PDB entry 4CFW | X-ray diffraction, 2.45 A resolution | chains C and D

# Chain C
Protein: Cyclin-dependent kinase 2
Source organism: Homo sapiens
Notes: EC 2.7.11.22, 2.7.11.23
Reference sequence: P24941 (CDK2_HUMAN); residues 1-298 here = UniProt positions 1-298
Amino-acid sequence (303 residues; numbered -4 to 298; the number before each row is that of its first residue; numbers below 1 keep their minus sign (Gly-4 is residue -4)):
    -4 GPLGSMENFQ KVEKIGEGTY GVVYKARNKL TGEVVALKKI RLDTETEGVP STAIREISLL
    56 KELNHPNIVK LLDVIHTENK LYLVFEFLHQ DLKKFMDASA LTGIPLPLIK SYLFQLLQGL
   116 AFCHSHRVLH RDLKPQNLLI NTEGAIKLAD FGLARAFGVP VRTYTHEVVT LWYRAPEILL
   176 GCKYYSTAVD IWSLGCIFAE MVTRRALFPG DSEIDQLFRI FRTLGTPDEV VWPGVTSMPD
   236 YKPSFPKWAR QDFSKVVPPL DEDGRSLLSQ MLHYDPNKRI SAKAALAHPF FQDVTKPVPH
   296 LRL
Not modelled in the structure: -4 to -2, 297-298
Modified residues: Thr160 (phosphothreonine; TPO)
Sequence notes: expression tag (-4 to 0)
Ligand contacts: SQ9 (3-[2-amino-6-(cyclohexylmethoxy)-7H-purin-8-yl]-2-methylbenzenesulfonamide): Ile10, Glu12, Tyr15, Val18, Ala31, Val64, Phe80, Glu81, Phe82, Leu83, His84, Gln85, Asp86, Lys89, Gln131, Asn132, Leu134, Asp145
Curated features (UniProtKB/Swiss-Prot):
  - active site: Asp127 (Proton acceptor)
  - binding site (ATP): Ile10 to Val18, Lys33, Glu81 to Leu83, Asp86, Lys129 to Asn132, Asp145
  - binding site (Mg(2+)): Asn132, Asp145
  - site (CDK7 binding): Lys9, Lys88, Lys89, Leu166
  - modified residue: Met1 (N-acetylmethionine), Lys6 (N6-acetyllysine), Thr14 (Phosphothreonine), Tyr15 (Phosphotyrosine), Tyr19 (Phosphotyrosine), Thr160 (Phosphothreonine)
  - natural variant: Pro45 (P45L: In a glioblastoma multiforme sample)
  - mutagenesis: Lys9 (K9F: Reduced phosphorylation by CAK), Thr14 (T14A: 2-fold increase in activity), Tyr15 (Y15F: 2-fold increase in activity), Lys88 to Lys89 (Reduced phosphorylation by CAK), Thr160 (T160A: Abolishes activity), Leu166 (L166R: Reduced phosphorylation by CAK and reduced kinase activity)
Reported in the primary citation:
  - binding site for SQ9: Lys33, Glu81, Asp86, Lys89

# Chain D
Protein: Cyclin-A2
Source organism: Homo sapiens
Notes: fragment: cdk-activating fragment, residues 175-432
Reference sequence: P20248 (CCNA2_HUMAN); numbering as in UniProt (aligned over 175-432)
Amino-acid sequence (258 residues; each row starts with the number of its first residue):
   175 VPDYHEDIHT YLREMEVKCK PKVGYMKKQP DITNSMRAIL VDWLVEVGEE YKLQNETLHL
   235 AVNYIDRFLS SMSVLRGKLQ LVGTAAMLLA SKFEEIYPPE VAEFVYITDD TYTKKQVLRM
   295 EHLVLKVLTF DLAAPTVNQF LTQYFLHQQP ANCKVESLAM FLGELSLIDA DPYLKYLPSV
   355 IAGAAFHLAL YTVTGQSWPE SLIRKTGYTL ESLKPCLMDL HQTYLKAPQH AQQSIREKYK
   415 NSKYHGVSLL NPPETLNL
Not modelled in the structure: 175

# How chain C and chain D interact
Pairs across the interface (61):
  Leu37(C) - His296(D)
  Thr39(C) - Leu292(D)
  Glu40(C) - Leu292(D)
  Thr41(C) - Val275(D)
  Thr41(C) - Lys288(D)
  Thr41(C) - Leu292(D)
  Glu42(C) - Lys266(D)  hydrogen bond (backbone-side chain)
  Glu42(C) - Val275(D)
  Glu42(C) - Leu292(D)
  Gly43(C) - Leu292(D)
  Gly43(C) - Glu295(D)
  Val44(C) - Lys266(D)  hydrogen bond (backbone-side chain)
  Val44(C) - Glu295(D)  hydrogen bond (backbone-side chain)
  Val44(C) - Leu299(D)  hydrophobic
  Ser46(C) - Lys266(D)  hydrogen bond (side chain-backbone)
  Ile49(C) - Leu263(D)  hydrophobic
  Ile49(C) - Lys266(D)
  Ile49(C) - Leu306(D)  hydrophobic
  Arg50(C) - Lys266(D)
  Arg50(C) - Phe267(D)  hydrogen bond (side chain-backbone)
  Arg50(C) - Glu269(D)
  Ile52(C) - Phe304(D)  hydrophobic
  Ser53(C) - Phe267(D)
  Ser53(C) - Phe304(D)
  Ser53(C) - Leu306(D)
  Lys56(C) - Thr303(D)  hydrogen bond (side chain-backbone)
  Lys56(C) - Asp305(D)  salt bridge
  Glu57(C) - Tyr185(D)  hydrogen bond
  Glu57(C) - Ala307(D)
  His71(C) - His296(D)  hydrogen bond
  His71(C) - Lys300(D)
  His71(C) - Phe304(D)
  Thr72(C) - His296(D)
  Glu73(C) - Arg293(D)  salt bridge
  His119(C) - Tyr178(D)
  His119(C) - Ile182(D)
  Ser120(C) - Tyr178(D)
  Ser120(C) - Asp181(D)  hydrogen bond
  Ser120(C) - Ile182(D)
  His121(C) - Tyr185(D)
  Arg122(C) - Ile182(D)
  Arg122(C) - Tyr185(D)
  Arg122(C) - Ala307(D)  hydrogen bond (side chain-backbone)
  Arg150(C) - Glu268(D)  salt bridge
  Phe152(C) - Ile182(D)  hydrophobic
  Val154(C) - His179(D)
  Val154(C) - Ile182(D)  hydrophobic
  Val154(C) - Thr316(D)
  Val154(C) - Gln317(D)  hydrogen bond (backbone-backbone)
  Pro155(C) - Thr316(D)
  Arg157(C) - Gln228(D)
  Arg157(C) - Glu268(D)  salt bridge
  Thr158(C) - Ile270(D)
  Tyr159(C) - Ile270(D)
  Thr160(C) - Glu269(D)
  Thr160(C) - Ile270(D)
  Ser276(C) - Asp177(D)
  Ser276(C) - Tyr178(D)
  Ala277(C) - Tyr178(D)  hydrogen bond (backbone-side chain)
  Lys278(C) - Asp177(D)  hydrogen bond (side chain-backbone)
  Lys278(C) - Tyr178(D)  hydrogen bond (backbone-side chain)
Interface residues without a listed pair, chain C (39 interface residues in all): Asp38, Leu54, Val69, Leu76, Ala116, Ala151, Thr182
Interface residues without a listed pair, chain D (32 interface residues in all): Leu186, Met189, Glu230, Leu320

# In short
39 residues of chain C face 32 of chain D across their interface; the contacts include 14 hydrogen bonds and 4
salt bridges. Among the polar pairs are Lys56(C)-Asp305(D), Glu73(C)-Arg293(D) and Arg150(C)-Glu268(D).
Ligands of chain C: compound SQ9. The paper reports a binding site for SQ9 at Lys33(C), Glu81(C) and Asp86(C)
among others.
Here chain C is Cyclin-dependent kinase 2 and chain D is Cyclin-A2, both from Homo sapiens. Entry 4CFW
(Structure-based design of C8-substituted O6-cyclohexylmethoxyguanine CDK1 and 2 inhibitors) was determined by
X-ray diffraction, deposited together with 4CFM, 4CFN, 4CFU, 4CFV and 4CFX.
